7OOD - chains 3 and a of the 31 polymer chains in the assembly; structure by electron microscopy, 3.40 A resolution.

[Chain 3]
Molecule: 23S ribosomal RNA
Source organism: Mycoplasma pneumoniae (strain ATCC 29342 / M129)
Sequence (2907 nucleotides; row label = number of the first residue in the row):
     1 UACAAUAAGUUACUAAGGGCUUAUGGUGGAUGCCUUGGCACUAAUAGGCG
    51 AUGAAGGACGUGUUAACCUGCGAUAAGCUUCGGGUAGGUGGUAAGAACCU
   101 CAGAUCCGGAGAUUUCCGAAUGGAGCAAUCCGGUAGUUGGAAACAGCUAU
   151 CAUUAAUUGAUGAAUAAAUAGUCAAUUAAAGCAAUACGUGGUGAAGUGAA
   201 ACAUCUCAGUAGCCACAGGAAAAGAAAACGAAUGUGAUUCCGUGUGUAGU
   251 GGCGAGCGAAAGCGGAACAGGCCAAACUUAUCAUUAGAUAGGGGUUGUAG
   301 GGCUUGCAAUGUGGACUUGAAAACGAUAGAAGAAGCUGUUGGAAAGCAGC
   351 GCGCAAAAGGGUGAUAGCCCCGUAUUUGAAAUUGUUUUCAUACCUAGCGA
   401 GAUCCCUGAGUAGCUCGGAAAACGUUAUUUUGAGUGAAUCUGCCCAGACC
   451 AUUGGGUAAGCCUAAAUACUAAUUAGUGACCGAUAGCGAAACAGUACCGU
   501 GAGGGAAAGGUGAAAAGAACCCAGAGAUGGGAGUGAAAUAGAUUCUGAAA
   551 CCAUAUGCCUACAACGUGUCAGAGCACAUUAAUGUGUGAUGGCGUGCGUU
   601 UUGAAGUAUGAGCCGGCGAGUUAUGAUAGCAAGCGUUAGUUAACCAGGAG
   651 AUGGGGAGCUGUAGCGAAAGCGAGUUUUAAAAGAGCGUUUGUUUGUUAUU
   701 AUAGACCCGAAACGGGUUGAGCUAGUCAUGAGCAGGUUGAAGGUUGAGUA
   751 ACAUCAACUGGAGGACCGAACCGACUCUCGUUGAAACGAUAGCGGAUGAC
   801 UUGUGAUUAGGGGUGAAAUUCCAAUCGAAAUCCGUGAUAGCUGGUUCUCG
   851 UCGAAAUAGCUUUAAGGCUAGCGUGAGAUCACAAAUAAGUGGAGGUAAAG
   901 CUACUGAAUGUAUGAUGGCGCCACCUAGGCGUACUGAAUACAAUUAAACU
   951 CUGAAUGCCAUUUAUUUUAUUCUCGCAGUCAGACAGUGGGGGAUAAGCUU
  1001 CAUUGUCAAGAGGGGAAGAGCCCAGAUCAUUAAAUAAGGUCCCCAAAAUA
  1051 UACUAAGUGGAAAAGGAUGUGAAAGUGCUAAAACAGCAAGGAUGUUGGCU
  1101 UAGAAGCAGCCAUCGUUUAAAGAGUGCGUAACAGCUCACUUGUCGAGUGU
  1151 UUUUGCGCCGAAGAUGUAACGGGGCUAAGUAUAUUACCGAAUUUAUGGAU
  1201 AAGAUUUAUAUCUUGUGGUAGACGAGCGUUGUAUUGGAGUUGAAGUCAAA
  1251 GCGUGAGCAUUGGUGGAUCCAAUACAAGUGAGAAUGCCGGCAUGAGUAAC
  1301 GCUUGGGAGUGAGAAUCUCCCAAACCGAUUGACUAAGGUUUCCUGGACCA
  1351 GGGUCGUCCUUCCAGGGUUAGUCUGGACCUAAGCUGAGGCUGAAAAGCGU
  1401 AGGCGAUGGACAACAGGUUAAUAUUCCUGUACUUACAGUUAGACUGAUGG
  1451 AGUGACAAAGAAGGUUUUCCACCCCCAUAAUUGGAUUUGGGGAUAAAUCA
  1501 UAAGGUGGUACAAUAGGCAAAUCCGUUGUGCAUAACAUUGAGUGAUGAUG
  1551 UCGAGUGAAUGAGUGAUCAAGUAGCGAAGGUGGUAUUAAUCAUGCUUUCA
  1601 AGAAAAGCUUCUAGGGUUAAUCUAGCUGUAACCAGUACCGAGAACGAACA
  1651 CACGUAGUCAAGGAGAGGAUCCUAAGGUUAGCGAGUGAACUAUAGCCAAG
  1701 GAACUCUGCAAAUUAACCCCGUAAGUUAGCGAGAAGGGGUGCUUAUGUAA
  1751 AAGUAAGCCGCAGUGAAGAACGAGGGGGGACUGUUUAACUAAAACACAAC
  1801 UCUAUGCCAAACCGUAAGGUGAUGUAUAUGGGGUGACACCUGCCCAGUGC
  1851 UGGAAGGUUAAAGAAGGAGGUUAGCGCAAGCGAAGCUUUUAACUGAAGCC
  1901 CCAGUGAACGGCGGCCGUAACUAUAACGGUCCUAAGGUAGCGAAAUUCCU
  1951 AGUCGGGUAAAUUCCGUCCCGCUUGAAUGGUGUAACCAUCUCUUGACUGU
  2001 CUCGGCUAUAGACUCGGUGAAAUCCAGGUACGGGUGAAGACACCCGUUAG
  2051 GCGCAACGGGACGGAAAGACCCCGUGAAGCUUUACUGUAGCUUAAUAUUG
  2101 AUCAGGACAUUAUCAUGUAGAGAAUAGGUAGGAGCAAUCGAUGCAAGUUC
  2151 GCUAGGACUUGUUGAUGCGAAAGGUGGAAUACUACCCUUGGUUGUGUGCU
  2201 GUUCUAAUUGGUAACUGUUAUCCAGUUUCAAGACAGUGUUAGGUGGGCAG
  2251 UUUGACUGGGGCGGUCGCCUCCUAAAAGGUAACGGAGGCGUACAAAGGUA
  2301 CCUUCAGUACGGUUGGAAAUCGUAUGUAGAGUGUAAUGGUGUAAGGGUGC
  2351 UUGACUGUGAGACAUACAGGUCGAACAGGUGAGAAAUCAGGUCAUAGUGA
  2401 UCCGGUGGUCCAGUAUGGAAUGGCCAUCGCUCAACGGAUAAAAGCUACUC
  2451 CGGGGAUAACAGGCUGAUACUGCCCAAGAGUUCAUAUCGACGGCAGUGUU
  2501 UGGCACCUCGAUGUCGACUCAUCUCAUCCUCGAGCUGAAGCAGGUUCGAA
  2551 GGGUUCGGCUGUUCGCCGAUUAAAGAGAUACGUGAGUUGGGUUCAAACCG
  2601 UCGUGAGACAGGUUGGUCCCUAUCUAUUGUGCCCGUAGGAAGAUUGAAGA
  2651 GUGUUGCUUCUAGUACGAGAGGACCGAAGCGAGGACACCUCUUAUGCUCC
  2701 AGUUGUAGCGCCAGCUGCACCGCUGGGUAGUAACGUGUCUAUUAGAUAAA
  2751 CGCUGAAAGCAUCUAAGUGUGAAACUAUCUCAAAGAUUAAUCUUCCCAUU
  2801 UCGCAAGAAAGUAAGAGCCGUCAAAGACGAUGACGUUGAUAGGUUACAGG
  2851 UGUAAGCAUAGUGAUAUGUUGAGCUGAGUAAUACUAAUUGCUCGAGGACU
  2901 UAUUGGA
Disordered / not traced: 1-7, 1560-1569, 2803-2806, 2901-2907
Metal / ion sites: Mg2+ site 1 near G447 (its only coordinating residue here); Mg2+ site 2 near U600 (its only coordinating residue here); Mg2+ site 3: U609, A2511; Mg2+ site 4 near U781 (its only coordinating residue here); Mg2+ site 5 near A898 (its only coordinating residue here); Mg2+ site 6: A1295, U2623; Mg2+ site 7: A1298, C2013; Mg2+ site 8: A1298, A1299, A2012; Mg2+ site 9 near G1642 (its only coordinating residue here); Mg2+ site 10 near A1656 (its only coordinating residue here); Mg2+ site 11 near U1670 (its only coordinating residue here); Mg2+ site 12 near G1835 (its only coordinating residue here); 5 more Mg2+ sites not listed; 1 more K+ sites not listed
Ligand contacts: chloramphenicol (CLM): G2068, A2459, C2460, A2511, U2512, G2513, U2514

[Chain a]
Name: 50S ribosomal protein L2
Source organism: Mycoplasma pneumoniae (strain ATCC 29342 / M129)
Reference sequence: P75577 (RL2_MYCPN); numbering as in UniProt (aligned over 1-287)
Sequence (287 residues; numbered 1 to 287; the number before each row is that of its first residue):
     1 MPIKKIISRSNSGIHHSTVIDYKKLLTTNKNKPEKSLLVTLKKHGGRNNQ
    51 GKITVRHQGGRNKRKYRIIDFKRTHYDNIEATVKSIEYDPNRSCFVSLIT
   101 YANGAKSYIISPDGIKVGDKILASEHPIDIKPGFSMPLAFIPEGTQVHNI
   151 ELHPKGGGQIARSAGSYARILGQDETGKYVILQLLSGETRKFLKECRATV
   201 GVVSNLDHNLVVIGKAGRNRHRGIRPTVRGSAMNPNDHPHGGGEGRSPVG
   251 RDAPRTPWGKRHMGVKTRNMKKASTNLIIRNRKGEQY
Disordered / not traced: 1, 287

[Interface between chain 3 and chain a]
Residue-residue contacts (265):
  G725(3) / Arg-47(a)  hydrogen bond to the base
  G725(3) / Arg-225(a)  hydrogen bond to the phosphate
  U726(3) / Gly-45(a)  sugar contact
  U726(3) / Arg-47(a)  hydrogen bond to the sugar
  U726(3) / Gly-60(a)  phosphate contact
  U726(3) / Arg-220(a)  salt bridge to the phosphate
  U726(3) / Arg-225(a)  salt bridge to the phosphate
  C727(3) / Lys-43(a)  phosphate contact
  C727(3) / Gly-59(a)  phosphate contact
  C727(3) / Gly-60(a)  hydrogen bond to the phosphate
  A728(3) / Lys-43(a)  salt bridge to the phosphate
  A740(3) / Ile-7(a)  sugar contact
  A740(3) / Arg-9(a)  sugar contact
  G763(3) / Arg-9(a)  hydrogen bond to the base
  G763(3) / Ser-10(a)  hydrogen bond to the phosphate
  G764(3) / Ser-10(a)  hydrogen bond to the phosphate
  G764(3) / Ser-12(a)  hydrogen bond to the base
  G764(3) / His-15(a)  hydrogen bond to the base
  G764(3) / Lys-215(a)  salt bridge to the phosphate
  G764(3) / Ala-216(a)  hydrogen bond to the base
  G764(3) / Gly-217(a)  hydrogen bond to the base
  A765(3) / Ser-10(a)  sugar contact
  A765(3) / Asn-11(a)  sugar contact
  A765(3) / Ser-12(a)  hydrogen bond to the phosphate
  A799(3) / Lys-215(a)  phosphate contact
  A799(3) / Ala-216(a)  base contact
  A799(3) / Gly-217(a)  sugar contact
  A799(3) / Arg-220(a)  base contact
  A799(3) / His-221(a)  phosphate contact
  U808(3) / Gln-50(a)  sugar contact
  U808(3) / Gly-51(a)  sugar contact
  U808(3) / Lys-52(a)  sugar contact
  G812(3) / Lys-52(a)  phosphate contact
  G813(3) / Lys-52(a)  salt bridge to the phosphate
  U814(3) / Lys-52(a)  phosphate contact
  U814(3) / Ile-53(a)  hydrogen bond to the phosphate
  U814(3) / Asp-237(a)  base contact
  G815(3) / Arg-225(a)  salt bridge to the phosphate
  G815(3) / Asp-237(a)  hydrogen bond to the base
  A816(3) / Arg-220(a)  base contact
  A816(3) / Arg-225(a)  salt bridge to the phosphate
  A816(3) / Pro-226(a)  sugar contact
  A816(3) / Val-228(a)  sugar contact
  A817(3) / Val-228(a)  base contact
  A817(3) / Ala-232(a)  hydrogen bond to the sugar
  A817(3) / Met-233(a)  base contact
  A818(3) / Ala-232(a)  phosphate contact
  A818(3) / Asn-234(a)  base contact
  U819(3) / Asn-234(a)  hydrogen bond to the sugar
  U819(3) / Asn-236(a)  base contact
  A828(3) / Asn-236(a)  hydrogen bond to the base
  G1383(3) / Lys-42(a)  salt bridge to the phosphate
  C1398(3) / Asn-49(a)  phosphate contact
  U1453(3) / Lys-35(a)  phosphate contact
  A1455(3) / Lys-35(a)  hydrogen bond to the base
  A1515(3) / Ala-102(a)  base contact
  A1515(3) / Asn-103(a)  sugar contact
  G1516(3) / Asn-103(a)  hydrogen bond to the sugar
  G1525(3) / Asn-103(a)  hydrogen bond to the base
  G1525(3) / Gly-104(a)  hydrogen bond to the sugar
  G1525(3) / Lys-106(a)  phosphate contact
  U1526(3) / Thr-100(a)  sugar contact
  U1526(3) / Ala-102(a)  hydrogen bond to the sugar
  U1526(3) / Gly-104(a)  sugar contact
  U1526(3) / Lys-106(a)  salt bridge to the phosphate
  U1527(3) / Lys-84(a)  salt bridge to the phosphate
  U1598(3) / Lys-23(a)  phosphate contact
  C1599(3) / Lys-4(a)  salt bridge to the phosphate
  C1599(3) / Val-19(a)  phosphate contact
  A1600(3) / Asn-62(a)  sugar contact
  A1600(3) / Arg-218(a)  salt bridge to the phosphate
  A1600(3) / His-221(a)  stacking on the base
  A1601(3) / Tyr-22(a)  base contact
  A1601(3) / Asn-29(a)  base contact
  A1601(3) / Asn-31(a)  hydrogen bond to the sugar
  A1601(3) / Asn-62(a)  phosphate contact
  A1601(3) / Lys-63(a)  sugar contact
  A1601(3) / Arg-64(a)  salt bridge to the phosphate
  A1601(3) / Arg-67(a)  sugar contact
  A1601(3) / Tyr-88(a)  hydrogen bond to the phosphate
  G1602(3) / Asn-31(a)  hydrogen bond to the phosphate
  G1602(3) / Lys-63(a)  hydrogen bond to the phosphate
  G1602(3) / Arg-64(a)  sugar contact
  G1602(3) / Lys-65(a)  phosphate contact
  G1602(3) / Arg-67(a)  salt bridge to the phosphate
  A1603(3) / Thr-40(a)  sugar contact
  A1603(3) / Lys-63(a)  salt bridge to the phosphate
  A1603(3) / Lys-65(a)  phosphate contact
  A1604(3) / Lys-65(a)  salt bridge to the phosphate
  U1727(3) / Ile-14(a)  base contact
  G1729(3) / Arg-9(a)  sugar contact
  G1729(3) / Asn-11(a)  hydrogen bond to the sugar
  G1729(3) / Ile-14(a)  base contact
  C1730(3) / Asn-11(a)  sugar contact
  A1780(3) / Gly-13(a)  base contact
  A1780(3) / Ile-14(a)  hydrogen bond to the base
  C1781(3) / Ser-12(a)  base contact
  C1781(3) / Gly-13(a)  base contact
  C1781(3) / His-15(a)  hydrogen bond to the base
  A1794(3) / Arg-246(a)  salt bridge to the phosphate
  C1795(3) / Arg-229(a)  salt bridge to the phosphate
  C1795(3) / Ala-232(a)  sugar contact
  A1796(3) / Thr-227(a)  sugar contact
  A1796(3) / Val-228(a)  phosphate contact
  A1796(3) / Arg-229(a)  salt bridge to the phosphate
  C1797(3) / Ala-216(a)  sugar contact
  C1797(3) / Pro-226(a)  phosphate contact
  C1797(3) / Thr-227(a)  hydrogen bond to the phosphate
  A1798(3) / Ile-213(a)  hydrogen bond to the sugar
  A1798(3) / Gly-214(a)  sugar contact
  A1798(3) / Asn-219(a)  hydrogen bond to the phosphate
  A1799(3) / Val-212(a)  sugar contact
  A1799(3) / Ile-213(a)  hydrogen bond to the phosphate
  U1803(3) / Met-263(a)  sugar contact
  U1803(3) / Gly-264(a)  hydrogen bond to the sugar
  A1804(3) / Gly-264(a)  sugar contact
  A1804(3) / Val-265(a)  sugar contact
  A1804(3) / Thr-267(a)  sugar contact
  A1804(3) / Arg-282(a)  salt bridge to the phosphate
  A1804(3) / Lys-283(a)  salt bridge to the phosphate
  U1805(3) / Lys-266(a)  salt bridge to the phosphate
  U1805(3) / Thr-267(a)  hydrogen bond to the phosphate
  U1805(3) / Arg-268(a)  hydrogen bond to the phosphate
  U1805(3) / Arg-282(a)  salt bridge to the phosphate
  G1806(3) / Ile-160(a)  base contact
  G1806(3) / Leu-185(a)  base contact
  G1806(3) / Ser-186(a)  hydrogen bond to the base
  G1806(3) / Glu-188(a)  base contact
  G1806(3) / Arg-190(a)  sugar contact
  G1806(3) / Arg-268(a)  salt bridge to the phosphate
  G1806(3) / Ile-278(a)  sugar contact
  C1807(3) / Leu-152(a)  sugar contact
  C1807(3) / Gln-159(a)  hydrogen bond to the sugar
  C1807(3) / Arg-190(a)  salt bridge to the phosphate
  C1807(3) / Arg-268(a)  salt bridge to the phosphate
  C1807(3) / Lys-272(a)  salt bridge to the phosphate
  C1807(3) / Ser-274(a)  hydrogen bond to the phosphate
  C1808(3) / His-153(a)  salt bridge to the phosphate
  C1808(3) / Gln-159(a)  hydrogen bond to the phosphate
  A1810(3) / Thr-267(a)  phosphate contact
  A1811(3) / Val-55(a)  base contact
  A1811(3) / Trp-258(a)  sugar contact
  A1811(3) / Thr-267(a)  phosphate contact
  C1812(3) / Thr-54(a)  hydrogen bond to the sugar
  C1812(3) / Trp-258(a)  phosphate contact
  C1812(3) / Lys-260(a)  phosphate contact
  C1813(3) / Asn-48(a)  hydrogen bond to the base
  C1813(3) / Gln-50(a)  hydrogen bond to the sugar
  C1813(3) / Lys-52(a)  hydrogen bond to the sugar
  C1813(3) / Thr-54(a)  sugar contact
  C1813(3) / Trp-258(a)  phosphate contact
  G1814(3) / Gln-50(a)  hydrogen bond to the sugar
  G1814(3) / Lys-52(a)  salt bridge to the phosphate
  G1818(3) / Asn-49(a)  base contact
  G1819(3) / Asn-48(a)  hydrogen bond to the sugar
  G1819(3) / Asn-49(a)  hydrogen bond to the sugar
  G1819(3) / Thr-54(a)  base contact
  U1820(3) / His-44(a)  phosphate contact
  U1820(3) / Gly-46(a)  sugar contact
  U1820(3) / Arg-47(a)  hydrogen bond to the sugar
  U1820(3) / Thr-54(a)  hydrogen bond to the base
  U1820(3) / Val-55(a)  base contact
  G1821(3) / His-44(a)  salt bridge to the phosphate
  G1821(3) / Gly-46(a)  phosphate contact
  G1821(3) / Val-55(a)  sugar contact
  G1821(3) / Gln-58(a)  sugar contact
  A1822(3) / Gln-58(a)  phosphate contact
  U1823(3) / Leu-41(a)  phosphate contact
  U1823(3) / His-44(a)  salt bridge to the phosphate
  U1823(3) / Tyr-66(a)  base contact
  G1824(3) / Tyr-66(a)  phosphate contact
  G1824(3) / Arg-92(a)  salt bridge to the phosphate
  G1824(3) / Arg-162(a)  salt bridge to the phosphate
  U1825(3) / Arg-92(a)  phosphate contact
  U1825(3) / Gln-159(a)  hydrogen bond to the sugar
  U1825(3) / Ile-160(a)  base contact
  U1825(3) / Ala-161(a)  hydrogen bond to the sugar
  U1825(3) / Arg-162(a)  salt bridge to the phosphate
  A1826(3) / Ala-161(a)  hydrogen bond to the phosphate
  A1826(3) / Arg-162(a)  hydrogen bond to the phosphate
  A1826(3) / Ser-163(a)  hydrogen bond to the phosphate
  A1826(3) / Ser-166(a)  hydrogen bond to the phosphate
  A1826(3) / Ser-186(a)  sugar contact
  U1827(3) / Ser-163(a)  hydrogen bond to the sugar
  U1827(3) / Ala-164(a)  hydrogen bond to the sugar
  U1827(3) / Gly-165(a)  base contact
  U1827(3) / Leu-185(a)  phosphate contact
  U1827(3) / Leu-206(a)  hydrogen bond to the base
  U1827(3) / His-208(a)  hydrogen bond to the base
  U1827(3) / Asn-209(a)  hydrogen bond to the base
  A1828(3) / His-208(a)  salt bridge to the phosphate
  U1829(3) / Gln-58(a)  phosphate contact
  G1830(3) / Gln-58(a)  hydrogen bond to the phosphate
  G1830(3) / His-262(a)  hydrogen bond to the base
  G1831(3) / Arg-56(a)  salt bridge to the phosphate
  G1831(3) / His-57(a)  salt bridge to the phosphate
  G1831(3) / Thr-256(a)  sugar contact
  G1831(3) / Pro-257(a)  phosphate contact
  G1831(3) / His-262(a)  hydrogen bond to the sugar
  G1831(3) / Met-263(a)  base contact
  G1832(3) / Arg-56(a)  salt bridge to the phosphate
  G1832(3) / His-238(a)  salt bridge to the phosphate
  G1832(3) / His-240(a)  hydrogen bond to the phosphate
  G1832(3) / Pro-254(a)  sugar contact
  G1832(3) / Arg-255(a)  sugar contact
  G1832(3) / Pro-257(a)  phosphate contact
  G1832(3) / Met-263(a)  base contact
  G1833(3) / Arg-229(a)  phosphate contact
  G1833(3) / Gly-230(a)  hydrogen bond to the phosphate
  G1833(3) / Ser-231(a)  hydrogen bond to the phosphate
  G1833(3) / His-240(a)  salt bridge to the phosphate
  U1834(3) / Arg-229(a)  salt bridge to the phosphate
  G1835(3) / Arg-229(a)  base contact
  A1836(3) / Ile-14(a)  base contact
  G1849(3) / Ala-253(a)  sugar contact
  G1849(3) / Arg-261(a)  hydrogen bond to the phosphate
  C1850(3) / Arg-261(a)  salt bridge to the phosphate
  C1850(3) / Met-263(a)  sugar contact
  C1850(3) / Gly-264(a)  hydrogen bond to the sugar
  U1851(3) / Gly-264(a)  sugar contact
  U1851(3) / Val-265(a)  phosphate contact
  U1851(3) / Lys-266(a)  phosphate contact
  A1908(3) / Pro-254(a)  sugar contact
  C1909(3) / Val-249(a)  phosphate contact
  C1909(3) / Gly-250(a)  sugar contact
  C1909(3) / Arg-251(a)  sugar contact
  C1909(3) / Asp-252(a)  sugar contact
  G1910(3) / Pro-248(a)  phosphate contact
  G1910(3) / Val-249(a)  phosphate contact
  U1978(3) / Arg-246(a)  base contact
  U1978(3) / Ser-247(a)  base contact
  U1978(3) / Pro-248(a)  base contact
  G1979(3) / Arg-246(a)  salt bridge to the phosphate
  U2082(3) / Arg-251(a)  salt bridge to the phosphate
  U2083(3) / Asp-252(a)  phosphate contact
  U2093(3) / Lys-271(a)  salt bridge to the phosphate
  U2212(3) / Pro-154(a)  hydrogen bond to the sugar
  U2212(3) / Lys-155(a)  hydrogen bond to the sugar
  U2212(3) / Gly-156(a)  sugar contact
  A2213(3) / Lys-72(a)  sugar contact
  A2213(3) / Lys-155(a)  sugar contact
  C2229(3) / Pro-154(a)  sugar contact
  A2230(3) / Leu-193(a)  phosphate contact
  A2231(3) / Tyr-179(a)  hydrogen bond to the phosphate
  A2231(3) / Leu-193(a)  phosphate contact
  A2231(3) / Ala-273(a)  sugar contact
  A2235(3) / Lys-271(a)  salt bridge to the phosphate
  G2236(3) / Lys-271(a)  salt bridge to the phosphate
  G2247(3) / Arg-251(a)  salt bridge to the phosphate
  G2247(3) / Gly-259(a)  sugar contact
  C2598(3) / Gly-245(a)  phosphate contact
  C2598(3) / Arg-246(a)  salt bridge to the phosphate
  C2599(3) / Gly-245(a)  phosphate contact
  C2599(3) / Arg-246(a)  salt bridge to the phosphate
  U2604(3) / Gly-250(a)  hydrogen bond to the sugar
  G2605(3) / Gly-250(a)  sugar contact
  A2606(3) / Pro-235(a)  phosphate contact
  A2606(3) / Gly-241(a)  phosphate contact
  A2606(3) / Gly-243(a)  phosphate contact
  A2606(3) / Ser-247(a)  phosphate contact
  G2607(3) / Pro-235(a)  phosphate contact
  G2607(3) / Gly-242(a)  phosphate contact
  G2607(3) / Gly-243(a)  hydrogen bond to the phosphate
  G2607(3) / Glu-244(a)  hydrogen bond to the base
  A2608(3) / Glu-244(a)  phosphate contact
Other interface residues (no listed pair), chain 3 (119 interface residues in all): U729, A762, C800, A1382, G1399, G1452, U1782, C1802, A1809, A1817, U1848, C2080, U2081, U2092, U2244, G2246, C2448
Other interface residues (no listed pair), chain a (146 interface residues in all): Ser-8, His-16, Pro-33, Ser-36, Arg-61, Phe-71, Pro-90, Ala-105, Leu-184, Asn-205, Asp-207, Arg-222, Asn-269

[Overview]
Chain 3 and chain a form an interface of 119 and 146 residues respectively; the contacts include 74 hydrogen
bonds, 50 salt bridges and 1 aromatic stacking contact. Polar pairs include G725(3)/Arg-47(a),
G763(3)/Arg-9(a) and G764(3)/Ser-12(a). Bound to chain 3: chloramphenicol.
Here chain 3 is 23S ribosomal RNA and chain a is 50S ribosomal protein L2, both from Mycoplasma pneumoniae
(strain ATCC 29342 / M129). Entry 7OOD (Mycoplasma pneumoniae 50S subunit of ribosomes in
chloramphenicol-treated cells) was determined by electron microscopy together with 7OOC, 7P6Z, 7PAH, 7PAI,
7PAJ, 7PAK and 23 further entries from the same study.
